PDB entry 5DQZ | X-ray diffraction, 2.70 A resolution | chains H and E of the 8 polymer chains in the assembly

# Chain H
Molecule: 36-nt DNA strand
Sequence (36 nucleotides; numbered 2 to 37; the number before each row is that of its first residue):
     2 TTTTTCGTAG CTGAGGCCCT CAGCTACGTT TTCTTT

# Chain E
Name: CRISPR-associated endoribonuclease Cas2
From: Escherichia coli K12
Notes: EC 3.1.-.-
Reference sequence: P45956 (CAS2_ECOLI); numbering as in UniProt (aligned over 1-94)
Sequence (94 residues; each row starts with the number of its first residue):
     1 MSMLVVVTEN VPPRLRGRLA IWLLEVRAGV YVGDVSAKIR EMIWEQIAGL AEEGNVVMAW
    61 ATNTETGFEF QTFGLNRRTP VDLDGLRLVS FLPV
Swiss-Prot annotation at these positions:
  - mutagenesis: Glu9 (E9A/R: No effect on spacer acquisition, Cas1-Cas2 complex formation or CRISPR DNA-binding by complex), Asn10 (N10A: No effect on spacer acquisition), Arg14 to Arg16 (No in vivspacer acquisition, significantly decreased protospacer binding), Arg14 (R14A: Slight decrease in spacer acquisition), Arg16 (R16A: Slight decrease in spacer acquisition; R16E: Dramatically decreased spacer acquisition in vivo), Arg18 (R18A: Very little spacer acquisition), Arg27 (R27A: Slight decrease in spacer acquisition), Lys38 to Arg40 (Very little in vivo spacer acquisition), Glu65 (E65A: No effect on spacer acquisition; E65R: Slight decrease in spacer acquisition, Cas1-Cas2 complex formation or CRISPR DNA-binding by complex. Loss of spacer acquisition; when associated with R-84), Arg77 to Arg78 (No spacer acquisition, significantly decreased protospacer binding), Arg77 (R77E: No change in spacer acquisition in vivo), Arg78 (R78E: Dramatically decreased spacer acquisition in vivo), 2 further mutagenesis entries in UniProt
What the authors report for this chain:
  - mutagenesis - R14A/R16A: decreased binding to the 36-nt DNA strand

# Chain H / chain E interface
Pairs across the interface (6; chain H residue first):
  DG11(H) - Arg14(E)  salt bridge to the phosphate
  DT21(H) - Arg77(E)  hydrogen bond to the phosphate
  DT21(H) - Arg78(E)  salt bridge to the phosphate
  DT21(H) - Phe91(E)  phosphate contact
  DC22(H) - Arg77(E)  salt bridge to the phosphate
  DC22(H) - Val94(E)  sugar contact
Interface residues without a listed pair, chain H (4 interface residues in all): DC20

# Overview
Chain H and chain E form an interface of 4 and 5 residues respectively; the contacts include 1 hydrogen bond
and 3 salt bridges. Polar contacts include DT21(H)-Arg77(E), DG11(H)-Arg14(E) and DT21(H)-Arg78(E). From
UniProt: 14 mutagenesis sites on chain E. From the paper: R14A/R16A of chain E reduce binding to the 36-nt DNA
strand.
Chain H is a 36-nt DNA strand and chain E is CRISPR-associated endoribonuclease Cas2 (Escherichia coli K12);
the structure, Crystal Structure of Cas-DNA-PAM complex, was determined by X-ray diffraction together with
5DLJ, 5DQT and 5DQU from the same study.
